PDB entry 7VL8 | electron microscopy, 2.90 A resolution | chains A and S of the 5 polymer chains in the assembly

Chain A:
Molecule: Guanine nucleotide-binding protein G(i) subunit alpha-1
Organism: Homo sapiens
UniProt: P63096 (GNAI1_HUMAN); residue numbers follow UniProt; this construct covers 1-354
Chain sequence (354 residues; numbered 1 to 354; the number before each row is that of its first residue):
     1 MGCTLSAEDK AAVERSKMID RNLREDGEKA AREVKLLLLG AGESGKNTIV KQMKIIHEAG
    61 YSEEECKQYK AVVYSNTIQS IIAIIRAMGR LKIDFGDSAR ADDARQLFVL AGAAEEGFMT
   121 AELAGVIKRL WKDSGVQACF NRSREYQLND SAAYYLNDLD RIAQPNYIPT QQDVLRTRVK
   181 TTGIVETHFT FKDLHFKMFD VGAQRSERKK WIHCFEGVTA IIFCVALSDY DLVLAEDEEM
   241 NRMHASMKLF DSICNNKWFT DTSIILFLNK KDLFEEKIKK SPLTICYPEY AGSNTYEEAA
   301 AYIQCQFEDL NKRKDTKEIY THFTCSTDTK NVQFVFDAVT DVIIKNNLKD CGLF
Unresolved in the structure: 1-2, 55-181, 233-239
Construct notes: engineered mutation N47 (Ser in P63096), A203 (Gly in P63096), A245 (Glu in P63096), S326 (Ala in P63096)

Chain S:
Molecule: scFv16
Organism: Homo sapiens
Notes: antibody fragment or engineered binder
Chain sequence (256 residues; row label = number of the first residue in the row):
     1 DVQLVESGGG LVQPGGSRKL SCSASGFAFS SFGMHWVRQA PEKGLEWVAY ISSGSGTIYY
    61 ADTVKGRFTI SRDDPKNTLF LQMTSLRSED TAMYYCVRSI YYYGSSPFDF WGQGTTLTVS
   121 SGGGGSGGGG SGGGGSDIVM TQATSSVPVT PGESVSISCR SSKSLLHSNG NTYLYWFLQR
   181 PGQSPQLLIY RMSNLASGVP DRFSGSGSGT AFTLTISRLE AEDVGVYYCM QHLEYPLTFG
   241 AGTKLELKGS LEVLFQ
Unresolved in the structure: 1, 122-134, 248-256

How chain A and chain S interact:
Pairs across the interface - 23 pairs, chain A then chain S:
  T4(A) with H167(S)
  L5(A) with H167(S)
  S6(A) with H167(S); N169(S); Y173(S), hydrogen bond
  A7(A) with Y235(S), hydrophobic
  E8(A) with Y101(S); P107(S); Y173(S); Y175(S), hydrogen bond; R191(S), salt bridge; H232(S), salt bridge
  D9(A) with N169(S), hydrogen bond
  A11(A) with Y101(S), hydrophobic
  A12(A) with Y101(S)
  E14(A) with S52(S), hydrogen bond; S53(S); G56(S); T57(S)
  R15(A) with Y101(S); Y102(S)
  M18(A) with S53(S); G54(S)
Also at the interface, not in a pair above, chain S (17 interface residues in all): I100, L233

In short:
11 residues of chain A face 17 of chain S across their interface, with 4 hydrogen bonds and 2 salt bridges.
Polar contacts include E8(A)-R191(S), E8(A)-H232(S) and S6(A)-Y173(S).
Chain A is Guanine nucleotide-binding protein G(i) subunit alpha-1 and chain S is scFv16, both from Homo
sapiens; the structure, Cryo-EM structure of the Apo CCR1-Gi complex, was determined by electron microscopy,
deposited together with 7VL9 and 7VLA.
